PDB entry 5JHR | X-ray diffraction, 2.90 A resolution | chains O and U of the 28 polymer chains in the assembly

Chain O:
Protein: Proteasome subunit alpha type-2
Source organism: Saccharomyces cerevisiae (strain ATCC 204508 / S288c)
Notes: EC 3.4.25.1
UniProt: P23639 (PSA2_YEAST); residues 1-250 here = UniProt positions 1-250
Chain sequence (250 residues; row label = number of the first residue in the row):
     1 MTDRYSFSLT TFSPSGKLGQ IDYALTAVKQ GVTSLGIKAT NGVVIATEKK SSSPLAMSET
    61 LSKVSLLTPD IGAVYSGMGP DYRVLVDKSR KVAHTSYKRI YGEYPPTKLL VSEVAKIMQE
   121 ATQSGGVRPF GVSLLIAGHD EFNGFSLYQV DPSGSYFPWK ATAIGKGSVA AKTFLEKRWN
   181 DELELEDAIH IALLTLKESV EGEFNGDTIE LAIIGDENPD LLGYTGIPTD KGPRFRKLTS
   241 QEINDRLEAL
Curated features (UniProtKB/Swiss-Prot):
  - cross-link: Lys108 (Glycyl lysine isopeptide (Lys-Gly) (interchain with G-Cter in ubiquitin))

Chain U:
Protein: Proteasome subunit alpha type-1
Source organism: Saccharomyces cerevisiae (strain ATCC 204508 / S288c)
Notes: EC 3.4.25.1
UniProt: P21243 (PSA1_YEAST); residues -8 to 243 here correspond to UniProt positions 1-252 (UniProt number = residue number + 9)
Chain sequence (252 residues; row label = number of the first residue in the row; numbers below 1 keep their minus sign (Met-8 is residue -8)):
    -8 MSGAAAASAA GYDRHITIFS PEGRLYQVEY AFKATNQTNI NSLAVRGKDC TVVISQKKVP
    52 DKLLDPTTVS YIFCISRTIG MVVNGPIPDA RNAALRAKAE AAEFRYKYGY DMPCDVLAKR
   112 MANLSQIYTQ RAYMRPLGVI LTFVSVDEEL GPSIYKTDPA GYYVGYKATA TGPKQQEITT
   172 NLENHFKKSK IDHINEESWE KVVEFAITHM IDALGTEFSK NDLEVGVATK DKFFTLSAEN
   232 IEERLVAIAE QD
Disordered / not traced: -8 to 1, 243

How chain O and chain U interact:
Pairs across the interface (65):
  Asp3(O) - Tyr124(U)
  Tyr5(O) - Ile7(U)
  Tyr5(O) - Ala123(U)  hydrophobic
  Tyr5(O) - Tyr124(U)  hydrophobic
  Leu9(O) - Ile9(U)  hydrophobic
  Leu9(O) - Ala123(U)  hydrophobic
  Gln20(O) - Ile9(U)
  Gln20(O) - Phe10(U)  hydrogen bond (side chain-backbone)
  Tyr23(O) - Phe10(U)  hydrophobic
  Tyr23(O) - Ser11(U)
  Tyr23(O) - Pro12(U)  hydrophobic
  Tyr23(O) - Gly14(U)
  Ala24(O) - Phe10(U)  hydrophobic
  Thr26(O) - Pro12(U)
  Thr26(O) - Glu13(U)
  Ala27(O) - Gly14(U)
  Ser52(O) - Tyr153(U)  hydrogen bond
  Ser53(O) - Thr170(U)
  Pro54(O) - Lys158(U)
  Pro54(O) - Glu174(U)
  Leu55(O) - Tyr157(U)
  Leu55(O) - Lys158(U)  hydrogen bond (backbone-backbone)
  Leu55(O) - Ala159(U)
  Leu55(O) - Thr170(U)
  Leu55(O) - Leu173(U)  hydrophobic
  Leu55(O) - Phe177(U)  hydrophobic
  Ala56(O) - Gly156(U)
  Ala56(O) - Tyr157(U)  hydrophobic
  Met57(O) - Arg37(U)
  Met57(O) - Val155(U)
  Met57(O) - Gly156(U)  hydrogen bond (backbone-backbone)
  Met57(O) - Tyr157(U)
  Met57(O) - Lys158(U)
  Thr60(O) - Tyr146(U)
  Thr60(O) - Val155(U)
  Thr60(O) - Gly156(U)  hydrogen bond (side chain-backbone)
  Leu61(O) - Tyr153(U)  hydrophobic
  Leu61(O) - Val155(U)  hydrophobic
  Met78(O) - Phe10(U)  hydrophobic
  Met78(O) - Leu16(U)  hydrophobic
  Pro80(O) - Gln117(U)
  Pro80(O) - Ala151(U)
  Pro80(O) - Gly152(U)
  Pro80(O) - Tyr153(U)
  Asp81(O) - Gln117(U)
  Arg83(O) - Ala113(U)  hydrogen bond (side chain-backbone)
  Arg83(O) - Asn114(U)
  Arg83(O) - Gly152(U)  hydrogen bond (side chain-backbone)
  Arg83(O) - Tyr154(U)
  Val84(O) - Asn114(U)
  Val84(O) - Gln117(U)
  Asp87(O) - Lys110(U)  salt bridge
  Asp87(O) - Asn114(U)
  Gly126(O) - Arg122(U)
  Gly126(O) - Ala123(U)  hydrogen bond (backbone-backbone)
  Val127(O) - Gln121(U)
  Val127(O) - Arg122(U)
  Arg128(O) - Thr8(U)
  Arg128(O) - Phe10(U)
  Arg128(O) - Leu16(U)
  Arg128(O) - Thr120(U)  hydrogen bond (side chain-backbone)
  Arg128(O) - Gln121(U)  hydrogen bond (backbone-backbone)
  Pro129(O) - Phe10(U)
  Phe130(O) - Gln121(U)
  Gly131(O) - Phe10(U)
Other interface residues (no listed pair), chain O (30 interface residues in all): Thr2, Ala121
Other interface residues (no listed pair), chain U (34 interface residues in all): Thr160

Overview:
30 residues of chain O and 34 residues of chain U are in contact; the contacts include 10 hydrogen bonds and 1
salt bridge. Polar contacts include Asp87(O)-Lys110(U), Gln20(O)-Phe10(U) and Ser52(O)-Tyr153(U).
Here chain O is Proteasome subunit alpha type-2 and chain U is Proteasome subunit alpha type-1, both from
Saccharomyces cerevisiae (strain ATCC 204508 / S288c). Entry 5JHR (Yeast 20S proteasome in complex with the
peptidic epoxyketone inhibitor 27) was determined by X-ray diffraction (same publication as 5JHS).
